Entry 3WZO (X-ray diffraction, 1.50 A resolution); this record covers chains A and D of the 4 polymer chains in the assembly.

== Chain A (and D) ==
Protein: Streptavidin
Source organism: Streptomyces avidinii
Notes: chain D of this document is another copy of the same molecule, construct and numbering; everything in this record applies to it too
Reference sequence: P22629 (SAV_STRAV); residues 13-139 here correspond to UniProt positions 37-163 (UniProt number = residue number + 24)
Sequence (129 residues; each row starts with the number of its first residue):
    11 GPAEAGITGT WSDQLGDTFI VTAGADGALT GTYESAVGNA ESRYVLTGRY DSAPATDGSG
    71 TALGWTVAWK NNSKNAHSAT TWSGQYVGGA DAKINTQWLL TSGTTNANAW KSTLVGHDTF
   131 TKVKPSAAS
Not modelled in the structure: 138-139 (chain D: 136-139)
Sequence notes: expression tag (11-12); engineered mutation S22 (Tyr46 in P22629), D23 (Asn47 in P22629), D27 (Ser51 in P22629), S83 (Tyr107 in P22629), K84 (Arg108 in P22629), D101 (Glu125 in P22629), K103 (Arg127 in P22629), N116 (Glu140 in P22629)
Metal / ion sites: Cd2+ site 1: E14, S62; Cd2+ site 2 near E44 (its only coordinating residue here); Cd2+ site 3 near D101 (its only coordinating residue here)
Small-molecule neighbours: ZOE (6-({5-[(3aS,4S,5S,6aR)-5-oxido-2-oxohexahydro-1H-thieno[3,4-d]imidazol-4-yl]pentanoyl}amino)hexanoic acid): D23, D27, Y43, S45, V47, G48, N49, A50, W79, A86, S88, T90, W92, W108, L110, S112, L124, D128
Swiss-Prot annotation at these positions:
  - motif: R59 to D61 (Cell attachment site)
  - binding site (biotin): Y43, Y54, W92, W108, W120

== Chain A / chain D interface ==
Pairs across the interface - 18 pairs, chain A then chain D:
  V47(A) - W120(D)
  G48(A) - W120(D)
  W108(A) - W120(D)
  L109(A) - V125(D)  hydrophobic
  L110(A) - W120(D)  hydrophobic
  W120(A) - V47(D)
  W120(A) - G48(D)
  W120(A) - W108(D)
  W120(A) - L110(D)  hydrophobic
  K121(A) - L124(D)
  T123(A) - L124(D)
  T123(A) - V125(D)  hydrogen bond (backbone-backbone)
  L124(A) - K121(D)
  L124(A) - T123(D)
  L124(A) - L124(D)  hydrophobic
  V125(A) - L109(D)  hydrophobic
  V125(A) - T123(D)  hydrogen bond (backbone-backbone)
  V125(A) - V125(D)  hydrophobic

== In short ==
Chain A and chain D each contribute 10 residues to their interface; the contacts include 2 hydrogen bonds. The
hydrogen-bonded pair T123(A)-V125(D) is a backbone contact. Ligands of chain A: compound ZOE. From UniProt: 5
biotin-binding residues on chain A.
Chain A and chain D are both Streptavidin (Streptomyces avidinii); the structure, Crystal structure of the
core streptavidin mutant V21 (Y22S/N23D/S27D/Y83S/R84K/E101D/R103K/E116N) complexed with biotin long tail
(BTNtail) at ..., was determined by X-ray diffraction together with 3WZN, 3WZP and 3WZQ from the same study.
